PDB entry 4YKP | X-ray diffraction, 1.46 A resolution | chains A and B

# Chain A (and B)
Protein: ML032222a iGluR
Organism: Mnemiopsis leidyi
Notes: fragment: ligand binding domain; chain B of this document is another copy of the same molecule, construct and numbering; everything in this record applies to it too
Chain sequence (256 residues; each row starts with the number of its first residue):
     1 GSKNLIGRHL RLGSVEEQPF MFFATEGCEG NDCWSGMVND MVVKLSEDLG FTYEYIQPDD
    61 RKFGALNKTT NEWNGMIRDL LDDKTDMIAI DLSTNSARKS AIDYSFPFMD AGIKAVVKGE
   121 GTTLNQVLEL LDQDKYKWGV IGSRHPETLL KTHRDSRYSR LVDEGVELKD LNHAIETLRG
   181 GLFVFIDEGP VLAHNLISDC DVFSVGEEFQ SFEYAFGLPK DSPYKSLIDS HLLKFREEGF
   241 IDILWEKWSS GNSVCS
Disordered / not traced: 1-4, 252-256 (chain B: 256)
Disulfide bonds: Cys-28/Cys-33
Bound ions: Mg2+: Asp-110, Glu-213 (shared with Asp-110(B), Glu-213(B) of chain B)
Residues lining bound ligands: glycine / serine: Glu-17, Phe-63, Asp-91, Leu-92, Ser-93, Arg-98, Arg-144, His-145, Glu-188, Val-191, Tyr-214

# Interface between chain A and chain B
Pairs across the interface (37; chain A residue first):
  Thr-94(A) with Phe-106(B); Leu-233(B)
  Asn-95(A) with Leu-233(B); Glu-237(B)
  Ser-96(A) with Lys-234(B), hydrogen bond; Glu-237(B), hydrogen bond
  Lys-99(A) with Ser-226(B), hydrogen bond (side chain-backbone); Asp-229(B); Ser-230(B); Leu-233(B)
  Phe-106(A) with Thr-94(B)
  Pro-107(A) with Pro-107(B), hydrophobic
  Asp-110(A) with Asp-110(B); Arg-236(B), salt bridge
  Leu-149(A) with Glu-237(B)
  Thr-152(A) with Glu-237(B)
  Gln-210(A) with Glu-237(B)
  Ser-211(A) with Arg-236(B), hydrogen bond
  Phe-212(A) with Arg-236(B), hydrogen bond (backbone-side chain)
  Glu-213(A) with Glu-213(B); Arg-236(B), salt bridge
  Ser-226(A) with Lys-99(B)
  Ser-230(A) with Lys-99(B)
  Leu-233(A) with Thr-94(B); Asn-95(B); Ser-96(B); Lys-99(B)
  Lys-234(A) with Ser-96(B)
  Arg-236(A) with Asp-110(B), salt bridge; Ser-211(B), hydrogen bond; Phe-212(B), hydrogen bond (side chain-backbone); Glu-213(B), salt bridge
  Glu-237(A) with Asn-95(B); Ser-96(B), hydrogen bond; Leu-149(B); Thr-152(B); Gln-210(B)
Other interface residues (no listed pair), chain A (23 interface residues in all): Tyr-104, Lys-225, Asp-229, Asp-242
Other interface residues (no listed pair), chain B (23 interface residues in all): Tyr-104, Lys-225, Asp-242

# Summary
Chain A and chain B each contribute 23 residues to their interface, with 8 hydrogen bonds and 4 salt bridges.
Among the polar pairs are Asp-110(A)/Arg-236(B), Glu-213(A)/Arg-236(B) and Ser-96(A)/Lys-234(B). Chain A binds
glycine / serine. Asp-110(A) and Glu-213(A) coordinate Mg2+.
Chain A and chain B are both ML032222a iGluR (Mnemiopsis leidyi); the structure, Mnemiopsis leidyi ML032222a
iGluR LBD serine complex, was determined by X-ray diffraction (same publication as 4YKI, 4YKJ, 4YKK and 4ZDM).
